Entry 7NDW (X-ray diffraction, 2.00 A resolution); this record covers chains C and D of the 4 polymer chains in the assembly.

Chain C (and D):
Molecule: Flavin-dependent thymidylate synthase
Source organism: Thermotoga maritima
Notes: EC 2.1.1.148; chain D of this document is another copy of the same molecule, construct and numbering; everything in this record applies to it too
Reference sequence: Q9WYT0 (THYX_THEMA); numbering as in UniProt (aligned over 1-220)
Amino-acid sequence (232 residues; numbered -11 to 220; the number before each row is that of its first residue; numbers below 1 keep their minus sign (Met-11 is residue -11)):
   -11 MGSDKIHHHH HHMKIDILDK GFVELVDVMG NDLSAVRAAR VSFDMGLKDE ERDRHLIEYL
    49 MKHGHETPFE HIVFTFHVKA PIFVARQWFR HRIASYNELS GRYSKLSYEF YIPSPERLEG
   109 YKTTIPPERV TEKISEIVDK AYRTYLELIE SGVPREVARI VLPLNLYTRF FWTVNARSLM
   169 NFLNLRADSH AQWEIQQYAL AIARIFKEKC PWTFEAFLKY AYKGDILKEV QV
Not modelled in the structure: -11 to 0, 34-36, 220 (chain D: -11 to -2, 217-220)
Sequence notes: initiating methionine (-11); expression tag (-10 to 0)
Residues lining bound ligands:
  - dihydroflavine-adenine dinucleotide (FDA): Arg78, His79, Arg80, Ile81, Ser166, Asn169, Leu173, Arg174, His178, Ala179
  - HUF ([[(2R,3S,4R,5R)-5-(6-aminopurin-9-yl)-3,4-bis(oxidanyl)oxolan-2-yl]methoxy-oxidanyl-phosphoryl] [(2R,3S,4S)-5-[5-methanoyl-7,8-dimethyl-2,4-bis(oxidanylidene)-1H-benzo[g]pteridin-10-yl]-2,3,4-tris(oxidanyl)pentyl] hydrogen phosphate), molecule 1: Ser30, Thr55, Glu58, Ile81, Asn163, Arg165, Ser166
  - HUF, molecule 2: Ala82, Ser83, Tyr84, Asn85, Glu86, Ser88, Arg90, Tyr91
Curated features (UniProtKB/Swiss-Prot):
  - motif: Arg78 to Ser88 (ThyX motif)
  - active site: Arg174 (Involved in ionization of N3 of dUMP, leading to its activation)
  - binding site (FAD): Thr55, Arg78 to Ile81, Glu86, Asn163 to Arg165, Asn169
  - binding site (dUMP): Gln75 to Arg78, Glu86 to Arg90, Arg147, Arg174
  - mutagenesis: His53 (H53A: Shows 1.39% of wild-type activity), Ser88 (S88A/C: Still catalytically active although shows a large decrease in activity), Arg90 (R90A: Binds dUMP 670-fold weaker than wild-type), Glu144 (E144A: Shows 0.113% of wild-type activity; E144R: Shows 0.016% of wild-type activity), Arg174 (R174A: Still catalytically active although only shows 0.0008% of wild-type activity. Binds dUMP 7300-fold weaker than wild-type; R174K: Loss of catalytic activity)
From the paper describing this entry:
  - binding site for HUF: Ser88, Tyr91
  - catalytic residues: Ser88, Tyr91 (proposed by the authors, not directly observed)
  - catalytic residues: Arg174 (citing earlier work)
  - mutagenesis - S88A, R90A, Y91A: decreased catalytic activity on dUMP (citing earlier work)

How chain C and chain D interact:
Residue-residue contacts (59):
  Asp15(C) - Met17(D)
  Asp15(C) - Gly18(D)
  Val16(C) - Met17(D)
  Met17(C) - Asp15(D)
  Met17(C) - Val16(D)
  Met17(C) - Met17(D)  hydrophobic
  Met17(C) - Val61(D)  hydrophobic
  Met17(C) - Thr63(D)
  Met17(C) - Thr161(D)
  Gly18(C) - Asp15(D)
  Arg25(C) - Val14(D)
  Arg25(C) - Phe159(D)
  Ala26(C) - Asn85(D)
  Val29(C) - Asn85(D)
  Val29(C) - Glu86(D)
  Val29(C) - Leu87(D)
  Val29(C) - Arg157(D)
  Ser30(C) - Glu86(D)  hydrogen bond (side chain-backbone)
  Ser30(C) - Leu87(D)
  Ser30(C) - Ser88(D)  hydrogen bond (backbone-backbone)
  Ser30(C) - Ser92(D)
  Phe31(C) - Tyr91(D)  hydrophobic
  Phe31(C) - Ser92(D)
  Asp32(C) - Leu87(D)
  Asp32(C) - Ser92(D)
  Asp32(C) - Arg157(D)  salt bridge
  Thr55(C) - Asn85(D)  hydrogen bond (backbone-side chain)
  Pro56(C) - Asn85(D)
  Glu58(C) - Ser83(D)  hydrogen bond
  His59(C) - Ser83(D)
  His59(C) - Tyr84(D)
  His59(C) - Asn85(D)  hydrogen bond
  His59(C) - Phe159(D)
  His59(C) - Thr161(D)  hydrogen bond
  Val61(C) - Met17(D)  hydrophobic
  Thr63(C) - Met17(D)
  Ser83(C) - Glu58(D)  hydrogen bond
  Ser83(C) - His59(D)
  Asn85(C) - Ala26(D)
  Asn85(C) - Val29(D)
  Asn85(C) - Thr55(D)  hydrogen bond
  Asn85(C) - Pro56(D)
  Asn85(C) - His59(D)  hydrogen bond
  Glu86(C) - Val29(D)
  Glu86(C) - Ser30(D)
  Leu87(C) - Val29(D)
  Leu87(C) - Ser30(D)
  Leu87(C) - Asp32(D)
  Ser88(C) - Ser30(D)  hydrogen bond (backbone-backbone)
  Tyr91(C) - Phe31(D)  hydrophobic
  Ser92(C) - Ser30(D)  hydrogen bond (side chain-backbone)
  Ser92(C) - Phe31(D)
  Ser92(C) - Asp32(D)
  Arg157(C) - Val29(D)
  Arg157(C) - Asp32(D)  salt bridge
  Phe159(C) - Val29(D)  hydrophobic
  Phe159(C) - His59(D)
  Thr161(C) - Met17(D)
  Thr161(C) - His59(D)  hydrogen bond
Interface residues without a listed pair, chain C (31 interface residues in all): Met33, Phe62, Tyr84, Phe158, Asn163
Interface residues without a listed pair, chain D (32 interface residues in all): Arg25, Met33, Phe62, Ser95, Asn163

Summary:
31 residues of chain C and 32 residues of chain D are in contact; the contacts include 12 hydrogen bonds and 2
salt bridges. Polar contacts include Asp32(C)-Arg157(D), Ser30(C)-Glu86(D) and Thr55(C)-Asn85(D). The paper
reports catalytic residues Ser88(C), Tyr91(C) and Arg174(C); S88A, R90A and Y91A of chain C reduce catalytic
activity on dUMP.
Both chains are Flavin-dependent thymidylate synthase (Thermotoga maritima). Entry 7NDW (ThyX-FADH2 soaked
with 20 mM Formaldehyde) was determined by X-ray diffraction, deposited together with 7NDZ.
